Entry 9E4Y (electron microscopy, 4.30 A resolution (low resolution: residue-level contacts below are approximate; hydrogen-bond / salt-bridge calls are withheld)); this record covers chains B and F of the 8 polymer chains in the assembly.

# Chain B
Molecule: Isoform Flip of Glutamate receptor 2
Source organism: Rattus norvegicus
Reference sequence: P19491 (GRIA2_RAT), isoform P19491-2; aligned to UniProt positions 25-835 over residues 10-820 (the alignment contains insertions or deletions, so no single offset holds)
Sequence (811 residues; row label = number of the first residue in the row):
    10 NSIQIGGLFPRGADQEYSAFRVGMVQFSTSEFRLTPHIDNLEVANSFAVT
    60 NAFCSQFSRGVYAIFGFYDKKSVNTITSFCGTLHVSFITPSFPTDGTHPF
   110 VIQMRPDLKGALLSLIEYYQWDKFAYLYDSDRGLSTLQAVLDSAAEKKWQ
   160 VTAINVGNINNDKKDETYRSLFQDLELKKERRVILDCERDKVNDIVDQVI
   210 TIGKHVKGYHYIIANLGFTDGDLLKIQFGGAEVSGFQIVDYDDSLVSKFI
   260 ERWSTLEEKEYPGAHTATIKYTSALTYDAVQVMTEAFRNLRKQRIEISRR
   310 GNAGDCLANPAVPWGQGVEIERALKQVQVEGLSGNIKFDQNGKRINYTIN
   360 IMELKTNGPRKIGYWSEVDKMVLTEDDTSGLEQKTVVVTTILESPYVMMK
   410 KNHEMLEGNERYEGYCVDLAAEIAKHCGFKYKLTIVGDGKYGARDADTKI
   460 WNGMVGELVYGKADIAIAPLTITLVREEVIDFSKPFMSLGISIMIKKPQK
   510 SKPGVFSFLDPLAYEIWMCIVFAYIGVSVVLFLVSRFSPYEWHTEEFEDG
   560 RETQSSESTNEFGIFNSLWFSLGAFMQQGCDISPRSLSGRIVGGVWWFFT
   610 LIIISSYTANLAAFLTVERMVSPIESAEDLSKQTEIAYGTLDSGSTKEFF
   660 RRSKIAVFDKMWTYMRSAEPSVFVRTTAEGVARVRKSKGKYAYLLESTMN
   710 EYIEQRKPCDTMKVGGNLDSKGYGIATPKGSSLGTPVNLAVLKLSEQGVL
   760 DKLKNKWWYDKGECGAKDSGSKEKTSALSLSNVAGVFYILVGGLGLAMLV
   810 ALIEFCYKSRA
Not modelled in the structure: 550-564, 820
Construct notes: conflict E241 (Asn256 in P19491), L382 (Val397 in P19491), E384 (Gly405 in P19491), D385 (Asn406 in P19491), Q392 (Asn413 in P19491)
Cystine bridges: C63-C315
Residues lining bound ligands:
  - cyclothiazide (CYZ), molecule 1: I481, P494, S497, S729, K730, G731
  - cyclothiazide (CYZ), molecule 2: K493, P494, F495, M496, S497, L751, L759, D760, K763
  - glutamic acid (GLU): Y450, P478, L479, T480, R485, L650, G653, S654, T655, K656, E705, Y732
UniProt features mapped onto this chain:
  - glycosylation: N355 (N-linked (GlcNAc...) asparagine)
What the authors report for this chain:
  - binding site for Memantine: Q586, I613, T617

# Chain F
Molecule: Voltage-dependent calcium channel gamma-2 subunit
Source organism: Mus musculus
Reference sequence: O88602 (CCG2_MOUSE); residues 1002-1207 here correspond to UniProt positions 3-208 (UniProt number = residue number - 999)
Sequence (208 residues; each row starts with the number of its first residue):
  1002 LFDRGVQMLLTTVGAFAAFSLMTIAVGTDYWLYSRGVCKTKSVSENETSK
  1052 KNEEVMTHSGLWRTCCLEGNFKGLCKQIDHFPEDADYEADTAEYFLRAVR
  1102 ASSIFPILSVILLFMGGLCIAASEFYKTRHNIILSAGIFFVSAGLSNIIG
  1152 IIVYISANAGDPSKSDSKKNSYSYGWSFYFGALSFIIAEMVGVLAVHMFI
  1202 DRHKQLTG
Not modelled in the structure: 1043-1050, 1162-1169
Construct notes: expression tag (1208-1209)
Cystine bridges: C1039-C1067, C1066-C1076
UniProt features mapped onto this chain:
  - glycosylation: N1047 (N-linked (GlcNAc...) asparagine)

# Chain B / chain F interface
Pairs across the interface (20):
  E524(B) - I1156(F)
  E524(B) - K1170(F)
  E524(B) - Y1173(F)
  E524(B) - Y1175(F)
  C528(B) - I1149(F)
  C528(B) - I1153(F)
  A532(B) - I1149(F)
  I534(B) - E1190(F)
  G535(B) - L1146(F)
  F541(B) - V1194(F)
  F541(B) - V1197(F)
  L542(B) - I1139(F)
  L542(B) - V1142(F)
  R545(B) - V1197(F)
  R545(B) - I1201(F)
  F546(B) - L1135(F)
  S547(B) - H1204(F)
  S547(B) - T1208(F)
  I573(B) - V1194(F)
  I573(B) - H1198(F)
Also at the interface, not in a pair above, chain B (17 interface residues in all): M527, F531, V538, V539, S565, E566
Also at the interface, not in a pair above, chain F (20 interface residues in all): F1179, K1205, G1209

# Summary
Chain B and chain F form an interface of 17 and 20 residues respectively. Chain B binds glutamic acid and
cyclothiazide. The paper reports a binding site for Memantine at Q586(B), I613(B) and T617(B).
Here chain B is Isoform Flip of Glutamate receptor 2 (Rattus norvegicus) and chain F is Voltage-dependent
calcium channel gamma-2 subunit (Mus musculus). Entry 9E4Y (GluA2-gamma2 complex bound to memantine,
glutamate, and cyclothiazide) was determined by electron microscopy (same publication as 9E4Z).
